6Y17 - chains A and D of the 4 polymer chains in the assembly; structure by X-ray diffraction, 1.56 A resolution.

# Chain A
Name: Nuclear receptor corepressor 1, B-cell lymphoma 6 protein
Source organism: Homo sapiens
UniProtKB: chimeric construct of O75376, P41182: residues -5 to 3 from O75376 (NCOR1_HUMAN) positions 1733-1741 (UniProt number = residue number + 1738); residues 6-129 from P41182 positions 6-129 (same numbers)
Sequence (137 residues; row label = number of the first residue in the row; numbers below 1 keep their minus sign (Gly-7 is residue -7)):
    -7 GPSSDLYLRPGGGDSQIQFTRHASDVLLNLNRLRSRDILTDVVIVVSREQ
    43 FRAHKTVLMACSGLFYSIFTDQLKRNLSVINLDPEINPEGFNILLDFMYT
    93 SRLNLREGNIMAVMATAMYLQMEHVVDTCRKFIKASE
Disordered / not traced: -7 to -1, 129
Differences from the reference sequence: expression tag (-7 to -6); linker (4-5); conflict Gln8 (Cys in P41182), Arg67 (Cys in P41182), Asn84 (Cys in P41182)
Metal / ion sites: Na+ near Gln42 (its only coordinating residue here)

# Chain D
Name: Nebulin, Nuclear receptor corepressor 1
Source organism: Homo sapiens
UniProtKB: chimeric construct of H0Y786, O75376: residues 1-60 from H0Y786 (H0Y786_HUMAN) positions 2948-3007 (UniProt number = residue number + 2947); residues 64-80 from O75376 positions 1340-1356 (UniProt number = residue number + 1276)
Sequence (82 residues; numbered -1 to 80; the number before each row is that of its first residue; numbers below 1 keep their minus sign (Gly-1 is residue -1)):
    -1 GPTAGKIFRAMYDYMAADADEVSFKDGDAIINVQAIDEGWMYGTVQRTGR
    49 TGMLPANYVEAIGGGGITTIKEMGRSIHEIPR
Differences from the reference sequence: expression tag (-1 to 0); linker (61-63)

# Interface between chain A and chain D
Contacting residue pairs (17; chain A residue first):
  Met51(A) - His76(D)  hydrogen bond (backbone-side chain)
  Met51(A) - Ile78(D)
  Ala52(A) - Ile75(D)
  Ala52(A) - His76(D)  hydrogen bond (backbone-side chain)
  Cys53(A) - Ile75(D)
  Cys53(A) - His76(D)
  Ser54(A) - His76(D)
  Tyr58(A) - His76(D)
  Tyr58(A) - Ile78(D)  hydrophobic
  Phe89(A) - Ser74(D)
  Arg94(A) - Thr67(D)
  His116(A) - Arg73(D)  hydrogen bond (side chain-backbone)
  His116(A) - Ser74(D)
  His116(A) - Ile75(D)
  Val117(A) - Ser74(D)
  Lys123(A) - Glu70(D)  salt bridge
  Phe124(A) - Ile68(D)  hydrophobic
Interface residues without a listed pair, chain A (13 interface residues in all): Gly55, Thr120

# In short
13 residues of chain A face 8 of chain D across their interface; the contacts include 3 hydrogen bonds and 1
salt bridge. Polar contacts include Lys123(A)-Glu70(D), Met51(A)-His76(D) and Ala52(A)-His76(D).
Chain A is Nuclear receptor corepressor 1, B-cell lymphoma 6 protein and chain D is Nebulin, Nuclear receptor
corepressor 1, both from Homo sapiens; the structure, Crystal structure of an NCoR1BBD2-BCL6BTB chimera in
complex with nebulinSH3-NCoR1BBD1, was determined by X-ray diffraction together with 6XWF, 6XXS, 6XYX, 6XZZ
and 6ZBU from the same study.
